PDB entry 5M7K | X-ray diffraction, 3.50 A resolution | chains A and B of the 4 polymer chains in the assembly

[Chain A]
Name: Photosynthetic reaction center cytochrome c subunit
From: Blastochloris viridis
Reference sequence: P07173 (CYCR_BLAVI); residues -19 to 336 here correspond to UniProt positions 1-356 (UniProt number = residue number + 20)
Sequence (356 residues; numbered -19 to 336; the number before each row is that of its first residue; numbers below 1 keep their minus sign (Met-19 is residue -19)):
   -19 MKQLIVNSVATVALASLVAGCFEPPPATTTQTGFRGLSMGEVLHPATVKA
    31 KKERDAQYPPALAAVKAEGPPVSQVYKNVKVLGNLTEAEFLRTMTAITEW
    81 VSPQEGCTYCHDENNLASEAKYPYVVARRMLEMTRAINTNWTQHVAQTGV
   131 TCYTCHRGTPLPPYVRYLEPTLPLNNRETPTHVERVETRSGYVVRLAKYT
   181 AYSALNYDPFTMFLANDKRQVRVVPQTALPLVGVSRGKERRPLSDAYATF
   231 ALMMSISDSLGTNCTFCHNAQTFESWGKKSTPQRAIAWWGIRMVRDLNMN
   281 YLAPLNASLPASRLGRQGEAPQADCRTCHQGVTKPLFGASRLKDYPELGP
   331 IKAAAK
Disordered / not traced: -19 to 0, 333-336
Metal / ion sites: heme c Fe (4 sites), coordinated by His91, His124, His136, His248, His309
Residues lining bound ligands:
  - heme c (HEC), molecule 1: Tyr56, Lys57, Asn58, Val59, Lys60, Val61, Leu62, Phe70, Leu71, Met74, Thr75, Ile77, Thr78, Val81, Ser82, Gly86, Cys87, Cys90, His91, Leu96, Ala97, Tyr104, Ala107, Arg108, Leu111
  - heme c (HEC), molecule 2: Ile77, Val81, Tyr89, Cys90, Tyr102, Pro103, Val106, Ala107, Met110, Leu111, Met113, Thr114, Ile117, Val130, Thr131, Cys132, Cys135, His136, Pro140, Leu141, Pro142, Val145, Leu277, Leu282, Leu289, Arg293, Pro301, Cys308
  - heme c (HEC), molecule 3: Ile117, His124, Val125, Ala126, Thr128, Gly129, Val130, Leu194, Ile236, Leu240, Phe246, Gln263, Ile266, Ala267, Gly270, Ile271, Met273, Val274, Leu277, Asp304, Cys305, Cys308, His309, Thr313, Lys314, Pro315
  - heme c (HEC), molecule 4: Gln200, Val201, Arg202, Val203, Val204, Gln206, Thr229, Phe230, Met233, Met234, Ile236, Ser237, Leu240, Thr242, Asn243, Cys244, Cys247, His248, Phe253, Glu254, Trp256, Arg264, Ala267, Trp268, Arg272
UniProt features mapped onto this chain:
  - binding site (heme): Met74, Cys87, Cys90, His91, Met110, His124, Cys132, Cys135, His136, Met233, Cys244, Cys247, His248, Cys305, Cys308, His309
  - site: Cys1 (Not N-palmitoylated)
  - lipidation: Cys1 (S-diacylglycerol cysteine)

[Chain B]
Name: Reaction center protein L chain
From: Blastochloris viridis
Reference sequence: P06009 (RCEL_BLAVI); residues 0-273 here correspond to UniProt positions 1-274 (UniProt number = residue number + 1)
Sequence (274 residues; row label = number of the first residue in the row; numbering starts at 0):
     0 MALLSFERKYRVRGGTLIGGDLFDFWVGPYFVGFFGVSAIFFIFLGVSLI
    50 GYAASQGPTWDPFAISINPPDLKYGLGAAPLLEGGFWQAITVCALGAFIS
   100 WMLREVEISRKLGIGWHVPLAFCVPIFMFCVLQVFRPLLLGSWGHAFPYG
   150 ILSHLDWVNNFGYQYLNWHYNPGHMSSVSFLFVNAMALGLHGGLILSVAN
   200 PGDGDKVKTAEHENQYFRDVVGYSIGALSIHRLGLFLASNIFLTGAFGTI
   250 ASGPFWTRGWPEWWGWWLDIPFWS
Disordered / not traced: 0
Metal / ion sites: Fe2+: His190, His230 (shared with 3 residues of chain C)
Residues lining bound ligands:
  - bacteriochlorophyll a (BCL), molecule 1: Val46, Ile49, Phe97, Phe128, Leu131, Phe146, Ile150, Leu151, His153, Leu154, Trp156, Val157
  - bacteriochlorophyll a (BCL), molecule 2: Phe97, Phe121, Pro124, Ile125, Met127, Phe128, Leu131, Val157, Asn158, Phe160, Gly161, Tyr162, Trp167, His168, Gly172, His173, Ser176, Val177, Leu180, Phe181, Ile240, Phe241, Gly244, Ala245, Gly247, Thr248
  - bacteriochlorophyll a (BCL), molecule 3: Val157, Tyr162, His168, Phe181
  - bacteriochlorophyll a (BCL), molecule 4: His168, His173, Met174, Val177, Ser178, Phe181, Val182, Met185
  - bacteriopheophytin b (BPB), molecule 1: Phe41, Ile42, Gly45, Ile49, Ile89, Cys92, Ala93, Ala96, Phe97, Trp100, Glu104, Val117, Ala120, Phe121, Val123, Pro124, Phe128, Phe146, Tyr148, Gly149, Ile150, His153, Ala237, Ser238, Phe241
  - bacteriopheophytin b (BPB), molecule 2: Phe181, Ala184, Met185, Leu189, Phe216, Val219, Val220
  - diacyl glycerol (DGA): Met174, Ser178, Trp262, Trp263, Trp265
  - MPG ([(Z)-octadec-9-enyl] (2R)-2,3-bis(oxidanyl)propanoate), molecule 1: Gly114, Trp115, His116, Leu119, Arg231, Leu234, Phe235, Ser238
  - MPG, molecule 2: Phe179, Val182, Met185, Ala186, Leu189, His190, Leu193, Phe216, Ser223, Ile224, Gly225, Ile229, Leu232, Phe235, Leu236, Asn239, Thr243
  - menaquinone-7 (MQ7): Val26, Tyr29, Phe30, Val31, Gly35, Ile39, Ile42, Trp100, Arg103
  - octaprenyl pyrophosphate (OTP; (2E,6E,10E,14E,18E,22E,26E)-3,7,11,15,19,23,27,31-octamethyldotriaconta-2,6,10,14,18,22,26,30-octaenyl trihydrogen diphosphate): Phe62, Leu151, Leu154
UniProt features mapped onto this chain:
  - binding site ((7R,8Z)-bacteriochlorophyll b): His153, His173
  - binding site (Fe cation): His190, His230
  - binding site (a ubiquinone): Phe216

[How chain A and chain B interact]
Pairs across the interface (63; chain A residue first):
  Cys1(A) with Trp255(B); Trp262(B), hydrogen bond (backbone-side chain)
  Phe2(A) with Phe254(B); Trp262(B)
  Glu3(A) with Pro253(B); Phe254(B), hydrogen bond (backbone-backbone); Thr256(B), hydrogen bond (side chain-backbone); Arg257(B), salt bridge
  Pro4(A) with Pro253(B)
  Pro5(A) with Pro253(B)
  Ala7(A) with Gly252(B)
  Thr9(A) with His144(B)
  Thr10(A) with Leu71(B)
  Gln11(A) with Asp70(B), hydrogen bond; Leu71(B), hydrogen bond (side chain-backbone)
  Phe14(A) with Asn67(B)
  Arg15(A) with Asn67(B), hydrogen bond (backbone-side chain); Pro68(B), hydrogen bond (side chain-backbone); Pro69(B); Asp70(B); Leu81(B); Glu82(B)
  Gly16(A) with Asn67(B); Pro68(B); Pro147(B); Trp156(B)
  Leu17(A) with Asp155(B); Trp156(B); Asn159(B), hydrogen bond (backbone-side chain)
  Ser18(A) with Trp156(B); Asn159(B); Phe160(B); Gln163(B), hydrogen bond
  Met19(A) with Asn159(B); Gln163(B)
  Gly20(A) with Gln163(B), hydrogen bond (backbone-side chain)
  Val22(A) with Thr256(B)
  Leu23(A) with Thr256(B)
  His24(A) with Thr256(B)
  Thr161(A) with Ser273(B), hydrogen bond (side chain-backbone)
  Val163(A) with Ser273(B)
  Lys178(A) with Asp268(B), salt bridge
  Ala181(A) with Leu165(B), hydrophobic; Pro260(B)
  Tyr182(A) with Pro260(B); Glu261(B); Leu267(B), hydrophobic; Asp268(B), hydrogen bond
  Ala184(A) with Tyr169(B), hydrogen bond (backbone-side chain)
  Phe230(A) with Asn166(B)
  Met234(A) with Leu165(B), hydrophobic
  Ser237(A) with Leu165(B)
  Asn243(A) with Gln163(B)
  Cys244(A) with Tyr162(B), hydrogen bond (side chain-backbone)
  Thr245(A) with Asn159(B); Gln163(B)
  Asn249(A) with Asn159(B), hydrogen bond
  Ala250(A) with Asn158(B), hydrogen bond (backbone-side chain); Asn159(B), hydrogen bond (backbone-side chain); Tyr162(B), hydrophobic
  Gln251(A) with Asp155(B), hydrogen bond; Asn158(B)
  Phe253(A) with Tyr162(B), hydrophobic
Interface residues without a listed pair, chain A (41 interface residues in all): Glu164, Val174, Ser183, Asp238, Thr242, His248
Interface residues without a listed pair, chain B (38 interface residues in all): Gly83, Gly143, Ala145, Tyr164, Ala250, Gly264, Trp265

[Summary]
Chain A and chain B form an interface of 41 and 38 residues respectively; the contacts include 18 hydrogen
bonds and 2 salt bridges. Polar contacts include Glu3(A)-Arg257(B), Lys178(A)-Asp268(B) and Cys1(A)-Trp262(B).
Chain A binds 4 copies of heme c.
Chain A is Photosynthetic reaction center cytochrome c subunit and chain B is Reaction center protein L chain,
both from Blastochloris viridis; the structure, Blastochloris viridis photosynthetic reaction center -
RC_vir_xfel, was determined by X-ray diffraction (same publication as 5M7J and 5M7L).
